Entry 9DDO (electron microscopy, 2.80 A resolution); this record covers chains E and Y of the 8 polymer chains in the assembly.

[Chain E]
Protein: Biopolymer transport protein ExbB
Organism: Escherichia coli
UniProt: P0ABU7 (EXBB_ECOLI); residue numbers follow UniProt; this construct covers 1-244
Amino-acid sequence (244 residues; numbered 1 to 244; the number before each row is that of its first residue):
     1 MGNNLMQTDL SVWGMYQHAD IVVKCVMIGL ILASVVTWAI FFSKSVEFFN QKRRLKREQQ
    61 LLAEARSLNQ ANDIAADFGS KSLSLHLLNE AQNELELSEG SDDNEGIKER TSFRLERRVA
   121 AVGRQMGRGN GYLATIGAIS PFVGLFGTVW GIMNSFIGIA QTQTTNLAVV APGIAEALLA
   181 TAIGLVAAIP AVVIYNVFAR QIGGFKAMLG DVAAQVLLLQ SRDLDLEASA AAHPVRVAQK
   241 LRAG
Unresolved in the structure: 1-7, 234-244
Residues lining bound ligands: phosphatidylethanolamine (PEV; (1S)-2-{[(2-aminoethoxy)(hydroxy)phosphoryl]oxy}-1-[(palmitoyloxy)methyl]ethyl stearate): Trp38, Phe41, Leu185, Val186, Ile189, Pro190, Val193, Ile194, Val197, Arg200, Gln201
From the paper describing this entry:
  - binding site for phosphatidylethanolamine: Arg200

[Chain Y]
Protein: Biopolymer transport protein ExbD
Organism: Escherichia coli
UniProt: P0ABV2 (EXBD_ECOLI); numbering as in UniProt (aligned over 1-141)
Amino-acid sequence (163 residues; each row starts with the number of its first residue):
     1 MAMHLNENLD DNGEMHDINV TPFIDVMLVL LIIFMVAAPL ATVDVKVNLP ASTSTPQPRP
    61 EKPVYLSVKA DNSMFIGNDP VTDETMITAL NALTEGKKDT TIFFRADKTV DYETLMKVMD
   121 TLHQAGYLKI GLVGEETAKA KENLYFQGNA GSGHHHHHHH HHH
Unresolved in the structure: 1-10, 43-163
Sequence notes: expression tag (142-163)

[Chain E / chain Y interface]
Pairs across the interface - 19 pairs, chain E then chain Y:
  Ala134(E) - Glu14(Y)
  Ala134(E) - Met15(Y)
  Ala134(E) - His16(Y)
  Ala138(E) - Met15(Y)
  Pro141(E) - Ile18(Y)  hydrophobic
  Pro141(E) - Phe23(Y)  hydrophobic
  Phe142(E) - Asn19(Y)
  Phe142(E) - Pro22(Y)  hydrophobic
  Phe142(E) - Phe23(Y)  hydrophobic
  Leu145(E) - Pro22(Y)
  Leu145(E) - Phe23(Y)  hydrophobic
  Leu145(E) - Val26(Y)  hydrophobic
  Phe156(E) - Ile33(Y)  hydrophobic
  Thr165(E) - Ala41(Y)
  Thr165(E) - Thr42(Y)  hydrogen bond (backbone-backbone)
  Asn166(E) - Thr42(Y)
  Leu167(E) - Ala41(Y)  hydrophobic
  Tyr195(E) - Glu14(Y)  hydrogen bond
  Tyr195(E) - His16(Y)
Also at the interface, not in a pair above, chain E (20 interface residues in all): Gly131, Thr135, Gly137, Val149, Ile152, Val170, Ile174, Ala188, Val192, Asn196
Also at the interface, not in a pair above, chain Y (15 interface residues in all): Asp17, Leu30, Phe34, Ala38

[Summary]
20 residues of chain E face 15 of chain Y across their interface; the contacts include 2 hydrogen bonds. Polar
contacts include Tyr195(E)-Glu14(Y) and Thr165(E)-Thr42(Y). Bound to chain E: phosphatidylethanolamine. The
paper reports a binding site for phosphatidylethanolamine at Arg200(E).
Chain E is Biopolymer transport protein ExbB and chain Y is Biopolymer transport protein ExbD, both from
Escherichia coli; the structure, E. coli TonB-ExbBD TonB bound to ExbB chain C, was determined by electron
microscopy (same publication as 9DDM, 9DDN, 9DDP and 9DDQ).
